PDB entry 4PEG | X-ray diffraction, 2.00 A resolution | chain A

Chain A:
Molecule: RNA lariat debranching enzyme, putative
From: Entamoeba histolytica
UniProt: C4M1P9 (C4M1P9_ENTHI); residue numbers follow UniProt; this construct covers 1-354
Chain sequence (360 residues; numbered 1 to 360; the number before each row is that of its first residue):
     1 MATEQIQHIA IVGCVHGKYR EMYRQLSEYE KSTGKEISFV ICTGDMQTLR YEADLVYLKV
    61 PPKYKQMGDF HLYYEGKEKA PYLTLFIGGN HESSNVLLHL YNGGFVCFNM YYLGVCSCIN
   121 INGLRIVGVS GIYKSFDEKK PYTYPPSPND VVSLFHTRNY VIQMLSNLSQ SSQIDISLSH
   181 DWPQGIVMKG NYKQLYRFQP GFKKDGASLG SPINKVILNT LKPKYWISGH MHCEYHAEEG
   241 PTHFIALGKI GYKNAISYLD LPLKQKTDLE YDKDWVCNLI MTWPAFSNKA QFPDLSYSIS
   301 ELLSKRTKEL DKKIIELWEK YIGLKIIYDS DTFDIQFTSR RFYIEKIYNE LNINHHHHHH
Not modelled in the structure: 1-4, 354-360
Differences from the reference sequence: expression tag (355-360)
Swiss-Prot annotation at these positions:
  - region: Ser130 to Arg158 (Lariat recognition loop)
  - binding site (a divalent metal cation): Cys14, His16, Asp45, Asn90, His180, His230, His232
  - binding site (RNA): Lys59, Asn90, His91, Lys134, His156, Gly201, Asp205, His230, Met231, His232
  - mutagenesis: Cys14 (C14A: Fails to complement a DBR1-deficient yeast mutant resulting in the accumulation of lariat intron; C14S: Loss of RNA debranching activity ...), Ser130 to Arg158 (Fails to complement a DBR1-deficient yeast mutant resulting in the accumulation of lariat intron), Pro141 to Pro146 (Fails to complement a DBR1-deficient yeast mutant resulting in the accumulation of lariat intron), Lys273 to Asn354 (Fails to complement a DBR1-deficient yeast mutant resulting in the accumulation of lariat intron)
Bound ions: Mn2+: Asp45, Asn90, His180, His230 (together with guanosine-5'-monophosphate)
Residues lining bound ligands: guanosine-5'-monophosphate (5GP): Cys14, Asp45, Asn90, His91, Gly201, Phe202, Asp205, Leu209, His230, Met231, His232
From the paper describing this entry:
  - binding site for guanosine-5'-monophosphate: Asn90, His91, His232
  - specificity-determining residues: Asp205
  - catalytic residues: His16, Asn90, His91, His232 (proposed by the authors, not directly observed)

Overview:
Chain A binds guanosine-5'-monophosphate. The Mn2+ site is built by Asp45, Asn90, His180 and His230. Curated
annotation (UniProt) lists 7 divalent metal cation-binding residues, 10 RNA-binding residues and 9 mutagenesis
sites. The paper reports catalytic residues His16, Asn90 and His91 among others; a binding site for
guanosine-5'-monophosphate at Asn90, His91 and His232.
Chain A is RNA lariat debranching enzyme, putative (Entamoeba histolytica); the structure, Dbr1 in complex
with guanosine-5'-monophosphate, was determined by X-ray diffraction (same publication as 4PEF, 4PEH and
4PEI).
